6Q53 - chains A and E of the 4 polymer chains in the assembly; structure by X-ray diffraction, 3.70 A resolution.

# Chain A
Molecule: light-harvesting protein subunit alpha
Organism: Ectothiorhodospira haloalkaliphila
Amino-acid sequence (61 residues; each row starts with the number of its first residue):
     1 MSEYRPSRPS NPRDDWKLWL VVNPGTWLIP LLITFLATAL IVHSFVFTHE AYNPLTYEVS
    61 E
Not modelled in the structure: 1-3, 58-61
Metal / ion sites: bacteriochlorophyll a Mg near Asp-15 (its only coordinating residue here)
Ligand contacts:
  - bacteriochlorophyll a (BCL), molecule 1: Asn-11, Pro-12, Asp-15, Leu-18, Trp-19
  - bacteriochlorophyll a (BCL), molecule 2: Leu-18, Trp-19, Leu-31, Thr-34, Phe-35, Thr-38, Ala-39, Val-42, His-43, Tyr-52
  - bacteriochlorophyll a (BCL), molecule 3: Leu-32, Phe-35, Leu-36, Ala-39, His-43, Val-46, Phe-47, Tyr-52, Pro-54
  - lycopene (LYC), molecule 1: Lys-17, Leu-18, Val-21
  - lycopene (LYC), molecule 2: Leu-28, Leu-32, Phe-35, Thr-38, Ile-41, Val-42, Phe-45

# Chain E
Molecule: Light-harvesting protein B:800-850 subunit beta
Organism: Halorhodospira halochloris str. A
Reference sequence: W8L932 (W8L932_HALHR); residues 1-45 here = UniProt positions 1-45
Amino-acid sequence (45 residues; each row starts with the number of its first residue):
     1 MENSISGLTE EQAKEFHEQF KVVFTTFVVL AAAAHFLVFL WRPWF
Not modelled in the structure: 1-2
Ligand contacts:
  - bacteriochlorophyll a (BCL), molecule 1: His-17, Phe-20, Lys-21, Phe-24, Thr-25, Val-28, Val-29
  - bacteriochlorophyll a (BCL), molecule 2: Gln-19, Val-22, Val-23, Thr-26
  - bacteriochlorophyll a (BCL), molecule 3: Phe-20, Phe-24, Phe-27, Val-28, Ala-31, His-35, Val-38, Trp-44, Phe-45
  - bacteriochlorophyll a (BCL), molecule 4: Val-23, Thr-26, Phe-27, Leu-30, Ala-31, Ala-34, His-35, Val-38, Trp-41
  - undecylamine-N,N-dimethyl-N-oxide (DET), molecule 1: Ala-32, His-35, Phe-36, Trp-44
  - undecylamine-N,N-dimethyl-N-oxide (DET), molecule 2: Ala-34, Leu-37, Val-38, Trp-41
  - lycopene (LYC): Glu-15, Phe-16, Gln-19, Phe-20, Val-23, Phe-24, Phe-27

# Interface between chain A and chain E
Pairs across the interface (15):
  Tyr-4(A) with Glu-10(E); Lys-14(E)
  Arg-5(A) with Glu-10(E), hydrogen bond (backbone-side chain); Glu-11(E); Lys-14(E), hydrogen bond (backbone-side chain); Glu-15(E), salt bridge
  Ser-7(A) with Lys-14(E); Glu-15(E); Glu-18(E)
  Arg-8(A) with Glu-15(E)
  Pro-9(A) with Glu-18(E); Gln-19(E); Val-22(E), hydrophobic
  Asn-11(A) with Gln-19(E), hydrogen bond
  Val-21(A) with Phe-16(E), hydrophobic
Interface residues without a listed pair, chain A (8 interface residues in all): Asp-14

# Overview
The chain A/chain E interface involves 8 residues from each chain, with 3 hydrogen bonds and 1 salt bridge.
Among the polar pairs are Arg-5(A)/Glu-15(E), Arg-5(A)/Glu-10(E) and Arg-5(A)/Lys-14(E). One
bacteriochlorophyll a molecule and one lycopene molecule are bound between chain A and chain E.
Chain A is light-harvesting protein subunit alpha (Ectothiorhodospira haloalkaliphila) and chain E is
Light-harvesting protein B:800-850 subunit beta (Halorhodospira halochloris str. A); the structure, CRYSTAL
STRUCTURE OF THE LIGHT-HARVESTING COMPLEX II (B800-850) FROM Ectothiorhodospira haloalkaliphila, was
determined by X-ray diffraction.
